6P8D - chains A and B of the 3 polymer chains in the assembly; structure by X-ray diffraction, 2.10 A resolution.

[Chain A]
Molecule: Antibody VFP6.01 heavy chain
Source organism: Mus musculus
Notes: antibody fragment or engineered binder
Chain sequence (218 residues; each row starts with the number of its first residue; note: 5 numbers in that range are skipped by the numbering (no residue carries them; nothing is unmodelled there); a row labelled like 129A-129F holds insertion residues (129A, then the next letters in order)):
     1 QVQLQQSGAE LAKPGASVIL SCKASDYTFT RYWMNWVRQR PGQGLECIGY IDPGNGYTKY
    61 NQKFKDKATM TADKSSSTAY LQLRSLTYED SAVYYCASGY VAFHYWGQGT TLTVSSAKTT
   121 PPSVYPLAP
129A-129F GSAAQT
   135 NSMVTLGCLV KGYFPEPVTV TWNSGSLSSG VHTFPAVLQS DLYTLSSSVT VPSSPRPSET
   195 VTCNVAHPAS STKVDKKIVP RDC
Not modelled in the structure: 129A-129F, 217
Disulfides: Cys22-Cys96, Cys142-Cys197

[Chain B]
Molecule: Antibody VFP6.01 light chain
Source organism: Mus musculus
Notes: antibody fragment or engineered binder
Chain sequence (219 residues; numbered 1 to 214 plus 5 insertion-coded residues; the number before each row is that of its first residue; a row labelled like 27A-27E holds insertion residues (27A, then the next letters in order)):
     1 DIVIIQDELS NPVTSGESVS ISCRSSQ
27A-27E SLLYK
    28 DGKTYLNWFL QRPGQSPQLL IYLMSTRASG VSDRFSGSGS GTDFTLEISR VKAEDVGVYY
    88 CQQLVQHPFT FGSGTKLEIK RADAAPTVSI FPPSSEQLTS GGASVVCFLN NFYPKDINVK
   148 WKIDGSERQN GVLNSWTDQD SKDSTYSMSS TLTLTKDEYE RHNSYTCEAT HKTSTSPIVK
   208 SFNRNEC
Not modelled in the structure: 212-214
Disulfides: Cys23-Cys88, Cys134-Cys194

[Interface between chain A and chain B]
Pairs across the interface - 58 pairs, chain A then chain B:
  Gln39(A) - Gln38(B)  hydrogen bond
  Gln39(A) - Tyr87(B)
  Leu45(A) - Tyr87(B)  hydrophobic
  Leu45(A) - Phe98(B)
  Cys47(A) - Phe96(B)
  Tyr50(A) - His94(B)  hydrogen bond
  Asn61(A) - Pro95(B)
  Tyr95(A) - Gln38(B)
  Tyr95(A) - Gln42(B)
  Tyr95(A) - Ser43(B)
  Val101(A) - Leu46(B)  hydrophobic
  Val101(A) - Tyr49(B)  hydrophobic
  Ala102(A) - Leu46(B)
  Phe103(A) - Phe36(B)  hydrophobic
  Phe103(A) - Leu46(B)
  Phe103(A) - Gln89(B)
  Phe103(A) - Leu91(B)  hydrophobic
  Phe103(A) - Phe96(B)  hydrophobic
  His104(A) - Leu46(B)
  His104(A) - Ser56(B)  hydrogen bond
  Trp106(A) - Phe36(B)  hydrophobic
  Trp106(A) - Ser43(B)
  Trp106(A) - Pro44(B)  hydrogen bond (side chain-backbone)
  Gly107(A) - Ser43(B)
  Tyr125(A) - Ser121(B)
  Tyr125(A) - Glu123(B)
  Tyr125(A) - Gln124(B)
  Pro126(A) - Ser121(B)
  Pro126(A) - Glu123(B)
  Leu127(A) - Phe118(B)
  Leu127(A) - Phe135(B)  hydrophobic
  Ala128(A) - Phe118(B)
  Pro129(A) - Phe118(B)
  Thr139(A) - Ser116(B)  hydrogen bond
  Thr139(A) - Phe118(B)
  Leu143(A) - Ser131(B)
  His166(A) - Asn137(B)
  His166(A) - Asn138(B)  hydrogen bond
  His166(A) - Ser174(B)  hydrogen bond
  Phe168(A) - Phe135(B)  hydrophobic
  Phe168(A) - Asn137(B)
  Phe168(A) - Ser162(B)
  Phe168(A) - Ser174(B)
  Phe168(A) - Met175(B)
  Phe168(A) - Ser176(B)
  Pro169(A) - Ser162(B)  hydrogen bond (backbone-side chain)
  Pro169(A) - Trp163(B)
  Val171(A) - Leu160(B)  hydrophobic
  Val171(A) - Asn161(B)
  Gln173(A) - Leu160(B)
  Ser180(A) - Phe135(B)
  Ser180(A) - Ser176(B)  hydrogen bond
  Ser181(A) - Phe135(B)
  Ser182(A) - Phe135(B)
  Ser182(A) - Asn137(B)  hydrogen bond
  Lys210(A) - Glu123(B)  salt bridge
  Arg215(A) - Pro119(B)  hydrogen bond (side chain-backbone)
  Arg215(A) - Pro120(B)  hydrogen bond (side chain-backbone)
Other interface residues (no listed pair), chain A (35 interface residues in all): Asn35, Gln43, Gly44, Glu46, Leu140, Lys145
Other interface residues (no listed pair), chain B (39 interface residues in all): Asn34, Ser127, Val133, Asp167, Thr178, Thr180

[Summary]
35 residues of chain A face 39 of chain B across their interface, with 12 hydrogen bonds and 1 salt bridge.
Polar pairs include Lys210(A)-Glu123(B), Gln39(A)-Gln38(B) and Tyr50(A)-His94(B).
Chain A is Antibody VFP6.01 heavy chain and chain B is Antibody VFP6.01 light chain, both from Mus musculus;
the structure, Vaccine-elicited murine FP-targeting antibody vFP6.01 in complex with HIV fusion peptide
(residue 512-519), was determined by X-ray diffraction.
